Entry 4INT (X-ray diffraction, 2.90 A resolution); this record covers chains S and T of the 28 polymer chains in the assembly.

[Chain S]
Name: Proteasome component PRE5
From: Saccharomyces cerevisiae
Notes: EC 3.4.25.1
Reference sequence: P40302 (PSA1_YEAST); residues 0-233 here correspond to UniProt positions 1-234 (UniProt number = residue number + 1)
Sequence (234 residues; numbered 0 to 233; the number before each row is that of its first residue; numbering starts at 0):
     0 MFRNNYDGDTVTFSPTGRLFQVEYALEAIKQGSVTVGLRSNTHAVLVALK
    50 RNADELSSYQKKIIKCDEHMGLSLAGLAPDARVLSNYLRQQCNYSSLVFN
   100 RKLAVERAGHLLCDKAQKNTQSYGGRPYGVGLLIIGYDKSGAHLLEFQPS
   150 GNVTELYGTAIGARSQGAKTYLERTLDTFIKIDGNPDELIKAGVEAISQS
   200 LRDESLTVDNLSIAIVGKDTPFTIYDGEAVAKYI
Not modelled in the structure: 0
Curated features (UniProtKB/Swiss-Prot):
  - modified residue: Ser13 (Phosphoserine)
  - cross-link: Lys190 (Glycyl lysine isopeptide (Lys-Gly) (interchain with G-Cter in ubiquitin))

[Chain T]
Name: Proteasome component C1
From: Saccharomyces cerevisiae
Notes: EC 3.4.25.1
Reference sequence: P21242 (PSA3_YEAST); residues -3 to 284 here correspond to UniProt positions 1-288 (UniProt number = residue number + 4)
Sequence (288 residues; row label = number of the first residue in the row; numbers below 1 keep their minus sign (Met-3 is residue -3)):
    -3 MTSIGTGYDLSNSVFSPDGRNFQVEYAVKAVENGTTSIGIKCNDGVVFAV
    47 EKLITSKLLVPQKNVKIQVVDRHIGCVYSGLIPDGRHLVNRGREEAASFK
    97 KLYKTPIPIPAFADRLGQYVQAHTLYNSVRPFGVSTIFGGVDKNGAHLYM
   147 LEPSGSYWGYKGAATGKGRQSAKAELEKLVDHHPEGLSAREAVKQAAKII
   197 YLAHEDNKEKDFELEISWCSLSETNGLHKFVKGDLLQEAIDFAQKEINGD
   247 DDEDEDDSDNVMSSDDENAPVATNANATTDQEGDIHLE
Not modelled in the structure: -3 to 0, 245-284
Curated features (UniProtKB/Swiss-Prot):
  - modified residue: Thr-2 (N-acetylthreonine)

[How chain S and chain T interact]
Residue-residue contacts (63; chain S residue first):
  Asn4(S) - Leu6(T)
  Tyr5(S) - Asp5(T)  hydrogen bond
  Tyr5(S) - Leu6(T)  hydrophobic
  Thr9(S) - Arg126(T)
  Val10(S) - Ser124(T)
  Val10(S) - Val125(T)
  Val10(S) - Arg126(T)
  Thr11(S) - Leu6(T)
  Thr11(S) - Gln19(T)
  Phe12(S) - Gln19(T)  hydrogen bond (backbone-side chain)
  Phe12(S) - Tyr22(T)  hydrophobic
  Phe12(S) - Ala23(T)  hydrophobic
  Phe12(S) - Leu77(T)  hydrophobic
  Phe12(S) - Arg126(T)
  Phe12(S) - Pro127(T)
  Ser13(S) - Tyr22(T)
  Pro14(S) - Tyr22(T)  hydrophobic
  Pro14(S) - Lys25(T)
  Thr15(S) - Lys25(T)
  Gly16(S) - Tyr22(T)
  Gly16(S) - Lys25(T)
  Gly16(S) - Ala26(T)
  Leu18(S) - Arg126(T)
  Arg38(S) - Val56(T)
  His109(S) - Arg82(T)  hydrogen bond
  Cys112(S) - Arg82(T)
  Asp113(S) - Arg82(T)  salt bridge
  Asp113(S) - Asn86(T)
  Gln116(S) - Pro79(T)
  Gln116(S) - Asp80(T)
  Gln116(S) - His83(T)  hydrogen bond
  Gln116(S) - Arg126(T)
  Thr119(S) - Arg126(T)  hydrogen bond (backbone-side chain)
  Gln120(S) - His83(T)
  Gln120(S) - His119(T)
  Gln120(S) - Ser124(T)
  Gln120(S) - Val125(T)
  Gln120(S) - Arg126(T)  hydrogen bond (backbone-backbone)
  Gln120(S) - Phe128(T)
  Ser121(S) - Ser124(T)
  Tyr122(S) - Ser124(T)  hydrogen bond (backbone-backbone)
  Ser149(S) - Pro79(T)
  Gly150(S) - Pro79(T)
  Asn151(S) - Ile78(T)
  Asn151(S) - Pro79(T)
  Thr153(S) - Asn60(T)
  Glu154(S) - Val56(T)  hydrogen bond (backbone-backbone)
  Glu154(S) - Lys59(T)
  Glu154(S) - Asn60(T)  hydrogen bond (backbone-side chain)
  Leu155(S) - Leu54(T)
  Leu155(S) - Leu55(T)
  Leu155(S) - Val56(T)
  Tyr156(S) - Lys53(T)
  Tyr156(S) - Leu54(T)  hydrogen bond (backbone-backbone)
  Tyr156(S) - Val56(T)
  Tyr156(S) - Pro57(T)
  Gly157(S) - Leu54(T)
  Lys168(S) - Leu54(T)
  Leu171(S) - Leu54(T)
  Glu172(S) - Ser52(T)
  Glu172(S) - Lys53(T)
  Glu172(S) - Leu54(T)
  Leu175(S) - Lys53(T)
Interface residues without a listed pair, chain S (33 interface residues in all): Val152
Interface residues without a listed pair, chain T (30 interface residues in all): Asn123, Gly129

[Overview]
33 residues of chain S face 30 of chain T across their interface, with 10 hydrogen bonds and 1 salt bridge.
Among the polar pairs are Asp113(S)-Arg82(T), Tyr5(S)-Asp5(T) and Phe12(S)-Gln19(T).
Chain S is Proteasome component PRE5 and chain T is Proteasome component C1, both from Saccharomyces
cerevisiae; the structure, Yeast 20S proteasome in complex with the vinyl sulfone LU122, was determined by
X-ray diffraction, deposited together with 4INR and 4INU.
